PDB entry 3VB7 | X-ray diffraction, 1.95 A resolution | chains A and E of the 4 polymer chains in the assembly

== Chain A ==
Name: 3C-like proteinase
From: SARS coronavirus
Notes: EC 3.4.22.-
UniProtKB: P0C6U8 (R1A_CVHSA); residues 1-306 here correspond to UniProt positions 3241-3546 (UniProt number = residue number + 3240)
Amino-acid sequence (306 residues; row label = number of the first residue in the row):
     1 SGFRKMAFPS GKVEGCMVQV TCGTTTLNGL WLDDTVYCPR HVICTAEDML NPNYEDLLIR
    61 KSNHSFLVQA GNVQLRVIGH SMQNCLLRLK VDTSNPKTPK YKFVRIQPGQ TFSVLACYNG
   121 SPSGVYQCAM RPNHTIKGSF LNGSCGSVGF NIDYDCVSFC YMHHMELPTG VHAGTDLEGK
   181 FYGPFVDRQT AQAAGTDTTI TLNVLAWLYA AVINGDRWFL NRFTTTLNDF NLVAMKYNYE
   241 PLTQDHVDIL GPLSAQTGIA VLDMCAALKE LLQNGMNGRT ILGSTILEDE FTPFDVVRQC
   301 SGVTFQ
Not modelled in the structure: 302-306

== Chain E ==
Name: M4Z inhibitor
Amino-acid sequence (5 residues; numbered 1 to 5; the number before each row is that of its first residue):
     1 XAVLX
Not modelled in the structure: 1
Modified positions: 02J (5-methyl-1,2-oxazole-3-carboxylic acid) at position 1; 0JU ((4S,5Z)-4-amino-5-iminopentanamide) at position 5

== Chain A / chain E interface ==
Pairs across the interface (28; chain A residue first):
  His-41(A) with Leu-4(E)
  Met-49(A) with Leu-4(E), hydrophobic
  Tyr-54(A) with Leu-4(E)
  Phe-140(A) with 0JU_5(E)
  Leu-141(A) with 0JU_5(E)
  Asn-142(A) with 0JU_5(E)
  Gly-143(A) with 0JU_5(E)
  Ser-144(A) with 0JU_5(E)
  Cys-145(A) with Leu-4(E); 0JU_5(E), covalent bond
  His-163(A) with 0JU_5(E)
  His-164(A) with Leu-4(E); 0JU_5(E), hydrogen bond (backbone-backbone)
  Met-165(A) with Val-3(E); Leu-4(E), hydrophobic; 0JU_5(E)
  Glu-166(A) with Ala-2(E); Val-3(E), hydrogen bond (backbone-backbone); 0JU_5(E)
  Pro-168(A) with Ala-2(E)
  His-172(A) with 0JU_5(E)
  Asp-187(A) with Leu-4(E)
  Arg-188(A) with Ala-2(E)
  Gln-189(A) with Ala-2(E); Val-3(E); Leu-4(E), hydrogen bond (side chain-backbone)
  Thr-190(A) with Ala-2(E), hydrogen bond (backbone-backbone)
  Gln-192(A) with Ala-2(E)
Interface residues without a listed pair, chain A (21 interface residues in all): Leu-167

== Overview ==
Chain A and chain E form an interface of 21 and 4 residues respectively, with 1 covalent bond and 4 hydrogen
bonds. Polar contacts include Gln-189(A)/Leu-4(E), His-164(A)/0JU_5(E) and Glu-166(A)/Val-3(E).
Chain A is 3C-like proteinase (SARS coronavirus) and chain E is M4Z inhibitor; the structure, Crystal
structure of SARS-CoV 3C-like protease with M4Z, was determined by X-ray diffraction, deposited together with
3VB3, 3VB4, 3VB5 and 3VB6.
